Entry 1ZO8 (X-ray diffraction, 1.90 A resolution); this record covers chains M and N.

[Chain M (and N)]
Protein: halohydrin dehalogenase
From: Agrobacterium tumefaciens
Notes: EC 4.5.-.-; chain N of this document is another copy of the same molecule, construct and numbering; everything in this record applies to it too
UniProtKB: Q7AUG5 (Q7AUG5_RHISH); residue numbers follow UniProt; this construct covers 1-254
Chain sequence (254 residues; row label = number of the first residue in the row):
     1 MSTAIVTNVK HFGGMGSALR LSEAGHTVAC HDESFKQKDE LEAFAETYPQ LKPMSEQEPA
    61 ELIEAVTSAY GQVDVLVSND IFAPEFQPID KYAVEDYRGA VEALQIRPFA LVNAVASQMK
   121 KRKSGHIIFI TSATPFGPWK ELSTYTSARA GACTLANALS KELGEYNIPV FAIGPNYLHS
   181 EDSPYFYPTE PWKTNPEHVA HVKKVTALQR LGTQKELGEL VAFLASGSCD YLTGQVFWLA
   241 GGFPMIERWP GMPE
Disordered / not traced: 1, 254
Small-molecule neighbours: (S)-para-nitrostyrene oxide (SNO): Phe-12, Pro-84, Phe-86, Thr-131, Ser-132, Ala-133, Thr-134, Trp-139, Leu-142, Tyr-145, Pro-175, Asn-176, Phe-186, Tyr-187, Trp-249
Reported in the primary citation:
  - binding site for (S)-para-nitrostyrene oxide: Ser-132, Trp-139, Tyr-145, Phe-186

[Chain M / chain N interface]
Residue-residue contacts (68; chain M residue first):
  Pro-88(M) / Lys-120(N)
  Pro-88(M) / Glu-162(N)
  Ile-89(M) / Phe-109(N)  hydrophobic
  Ile-89(M) / Val-112(N)  hydrophobic
  Ile-89(M) / Asn-113(N)  hydrogen bond (backbone-side chain)
  Ile-89(M) / Ala-116(N)  hydrophobic
  Ile-89(M) / Leu-159(N)  hydrophobic
  Ile-89(M) / Glu-162(N)  hydrogen bond (backbone-side chain)
  Asp-90(M) / Asn-113(N)
  Asp-90(M) / Lys-120(N)  salt bridge
  Tyr-92(M) / Phe-109(N)  hydrophobic
  Tyr-92(M) / Asn-113(N)  hydrogen bond (backbone-side chain)
  Val-94(M) / Ile-106(N)  hydrophobic
  Tyr-97(M) / Gln-105(N)  hydrogen bond
  Tyr-97(M) / Ile-106(N)  hydrophobic
  Tyr-97(M) / Phe-109(N)  hydrophobic
  Tyr-97(M) / Leu-155(N)
  Arg-98(M) / Glu-102(N)  salt bridge
  Arg-98(M) / Ile-106(N)
  Val-101(M) / Val-101(N)  hydrophobic
  Glu-102(M) / Arg-98(N)  salt bridge
  Gln-105(M) / Tyr-97(N)  hydrogen bond
  Gln-105(M) / Val-101(N)
  Gln-105(M) / Gln-105(N)  hydrogen bond
  Ile-106(M) / Val-94(N)  hydrophobic
  Ile-106(M) / Tyr-97(N)
  Ile-106(M) / Arg-98(N)
  Phe-109(M) / Tyr-92(N)  hydrophobic
  Phe-109(M) / Tyr-97(N)  hydrophobic
  Phe-109(M) / Ser-143(N)
  Phe-109(M) / Thr-144(N)
  Ala-110(M) / Val-94(N)  hydrophobic
  Val-112(M) / Ile-89(N)
  Asn-113(M) / Ile-89(N)  hydrogen bond (side chain-backbone)
  Asn-113(M) / Asp-90(N)
  Asn-113(M) / Tyr-92(N)  hydrogen bond (side chain-backbone)
  Asn-113(M) / Val-94(N)
  Ala-116(M) / Ile-89(N)  hydrophobic
  Lys-120(M) / Pro-88(N)
  Lys-120(M) / Asp-90(N)  salt bridge
  Pro-138(M) / Asn-157(N)
  Lys-140(M) / Lys-161(N)
  Lys-140(M) / Glu-162(N)
  Lys-140(M) / Glu-165(N)  salt bridge
  Glu-141(M) / Glu-162(N)
  Ser-143(M) / Phe-109(N)
  Ser-143(M) / Leu-155(N)
  Thr-144(M) / Phe-109(N)
  Thr-146(M) / Thr-154(N)
  Ser-147(M) / Gly-151(N)
  Ser-147(M) / Thr-154(N)
  Ser-147(M) / Leu-155(N)
  Ala-150(M) / Thr-154(N)
  Gly-151(M) / Ser-147(N)
  Thr-154(M) / Thr-146(N)
  Thr-154(M) / Ser-147(N)
  Thr-154(M) / Ala-150(N)
  Leu-155(M) / Tyr-97(N)
  Leu-155(M) / Ser-143(N)
  Leu-155(M) / Ser-147(N)
  Asn-157(M) / Pro-138(N)
  Leu-159(M) / Ile-89(N)  hydrophobic
  Leu-159(M) / Ser-143(N)
  Lys-161(M) / Lys-140(N)
  Glu-162(M) / Pro-88(N)
  Glu-162(M) / Ile-89(N)  hydrogen bond (side chain-backbone)
  Glu-162(M) / Glu-141(N)
  Glu-165(M) / Lys-140(N)  salt bridge
Other interface residues (no listed pair), chain M (39 interface residues in all): Gln-87, Lys-91, Ala-93, Ser-117, Ala-158, Leu-163
Other interface residues (no listed pair), chain N (38 interface residues in all): Gln-87, Ala-93, Ala-110, Ser-117, Ala-158, Leu-163

[In short]
The interface between chain M and chain N involves 39 residues on one side and 38 on the other; the contacts
include 9 hydrogen bonds and 6 salt bridges. Polar pairs include Asp-90(M)/Lys-120(N), Arg-98(M)/Glu-102(N)
and Lys-140(M)/Glu-165(N). The paper reports a binding site for (S)-para-nitrostyrene oxide at Ser-132(M),
Trp-139(M) and Tyr-145(M) among others.
Both chains are halohydrin dehalogenase (Agrobacterium tumefaciens). Entry 1ZO8 (X-ray Structure of the
haloalcohol dehalogenase HheC of Agrobacterium radiobacter AD1 in complex with (S)-para-nitrostyrene oxide
...) was determined by X-ray diffraction together with 1ZMT from the same study.
